Entry 1ZBI (X-ray diffraction, 1.85 A resolution); this record covers chains D and A of the 4 polymer chains in the assembly.

== Chain D ==
Molecule: 12-nt DNA strand
Sequence (12 nucleotides; row label = number of the first residue in the row):
     1 GAATCAGGTG TC

== Chain A ==
Protein: ribonuclease H-related protein
From: Bacillus halodurans
Notes: EC 3.1.26.4; fragment: catalytic domain (residues 59-196)
UniProt: Q9KEI9 (Q9KEI9_BACHD); residue numbers follow UniProt; this construct covers 59-196
Amino-acid sequence (142 residues; each row starts with the number of its first residue):
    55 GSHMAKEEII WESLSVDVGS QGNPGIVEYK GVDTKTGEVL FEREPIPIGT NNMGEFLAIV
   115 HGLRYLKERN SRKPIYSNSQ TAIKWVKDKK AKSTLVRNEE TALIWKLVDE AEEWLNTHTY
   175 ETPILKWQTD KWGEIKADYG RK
Unresolved in the structure: 55-61
Sequence notes: cloning artifact (55-58); engineered mutation Asn132 (Asp in Q9KEI9)
Ion coordination: Mg2+ site 1: Asp71, Glu109, Asn132 (shared with 2 residues of chain C); Mg2+ site 2: Asp71, Glu188, Asp192 (shared with 1 residue of chain C)
Curated features (UniProtKB/Swiss-Prot):
  - binding site (Mg(2+)): Asp71, Glu109, Asp192
  - mutagenesis: Glu109 (E109Q: Loss of activity), Glu188 (E188A: Strongly reduces activity; E188Q: No effect), Asp192 (D192N: Strongly reduced activity with manganese. Loss of activity with magnesium)
From the paper describing this entry:
  - binding site for the 12-nt RNA strand: Ser74, Gly76, Asn105, Asn106, Glu109, Gln134
  - binding site for the 12-nt DNA strand (chain D): Asn77, Thr104, Asn106, Ser147, Thr148, Arg195
  - conformationally variable residues (loop rearrangement): Asn77, Glu109
  - catalytic residues: Asp71, Glu109, Asp192
  - Mg2+ coordination: Asp71, Glu109, Glu188, Asp192
  - mutagenesis - D132N: increased binding to RNA/DNA hybrids
  - mutagenesis - E109Q: abolished catalytic activity
  - mutagenesis - E188Q: unchanged catalytic activity
  - mutagenesis - E188A: decreased catalytic activity
  - mutagenesis - E188A: increased catalytic activity on 50 mM Mg2+
  - mutagenesis - D132N: abolished catalytic activity on Mg2+
  - mutagenesis - D132N: abolished catalytic activity on Mn2+

== How chain D and chain A interact ==
Contacting residue pairs (18; chain D residue first):
  DT4(D) - Asn77(A)  hydrogen bond to the base
  DT4(D) - Pro78(A)  phosphate contact
  DC5(D) - Asn77(A)  hydrogen bond to the sugar
  DC5(D) - Pro78(A)  phosphate contact
  DC5(D) - Thr104(A)  hydrogen bond to the phosphate
  DC5(D) - Asn105(A)  hydrogen bond to the base
  DC5(D) - Asn106(A)  hydrogen bond to the base
  DA6(D) - Thr104(A)  hydrogen bond to the phosphate
  DA6(D) - Asn106(A)  hydrogen bond to the sugar
  DA6(D) - Met107(A)  phosphate contact
  DA6(D) - Thr135(A)  sugar contact
  DA6(D) - Trp139(A)  hydrogen bond to the phosphate
  DA6(D) - Ser147(A)  hydrogen bond to the phosphate
  DA6(D) - Thr148(A)  hydrogen bond to the phosphate
  DG7(D) - Lys138(A)  phosphate contact
  DG7(D) - Trp139(A)  hydrogen bond to the phosphate
  DG7(D) - Lys146(A)  phosphate contact
  DG8(D) - Lys138(A)  salt bridge to the phosphate
Interface residues without a listed pair, chain A (14 interface residues in all): Gln134, Leu149

== Overview ==
The interface between chain D and chain A involves 5 residues on one side and 14 on the other, with 11
hydrogen bonds and 1 salt bridge. Among the polar pairs are DT4(D)-Asn77(A), DC5(D)-Asn105(A) and
DC5(D)-Asn106(A). From the paper: catalytic residues Asp71(A), Glu109(A) and Asp192(A); D132N of chain A
increases binding to RNA/DNA hybrids; 4 substitutions were tested in all.
Here chain D is a 12-nt DNA strand and chain A is ribonuclease H-related protein (Bacillus halodurans). Entry
1ZBI (Bacillus halodurans RNase H catalytic domain mutant D132N in complex with 12-mer RNA/DNA hybrid) was
determined by X-ray diffraction (same publication as 1ZBF and 1ZBL).
